PDB entry 6BSW | X-ray diffraction, 2.16 A resolution | chains A and B

[Chain A (and B)]
Name: Xyloglucan 6-xylosyltransferase 1
Source organism: Arabidopsis thaliana
Notes: EC 2.4.2.39; chain B of this document is another copy of the same molecule, construct and numbering; everything in this record applies to it too
UniProtKB: Q9LZJ3 (XXT1_ARATH); residues 116-453 here = UniProt positions 116-453
Chain sequence (338 residues; each row starts with the number of its first residue):
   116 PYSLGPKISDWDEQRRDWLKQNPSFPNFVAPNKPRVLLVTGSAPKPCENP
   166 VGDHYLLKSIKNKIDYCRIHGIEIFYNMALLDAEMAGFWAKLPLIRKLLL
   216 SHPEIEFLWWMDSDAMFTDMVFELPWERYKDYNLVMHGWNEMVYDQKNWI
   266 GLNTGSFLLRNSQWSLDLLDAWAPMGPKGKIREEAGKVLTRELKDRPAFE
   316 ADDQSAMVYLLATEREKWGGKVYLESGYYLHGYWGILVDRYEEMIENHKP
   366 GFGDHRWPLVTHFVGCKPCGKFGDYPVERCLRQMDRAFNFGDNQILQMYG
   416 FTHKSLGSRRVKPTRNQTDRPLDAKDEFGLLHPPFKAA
Not modelled in the structure: 453
Cystine bridges: Cys162-Cys384, Cys381-Cys395
Ion coordination: Mn2+: Asp227, Asp229, His377 (together with UDP)
Small-molecule neighbours: UDP (uridine-5'-diphosphate): Thr155, Gly156, Ser157, Ala158, Gly202, Phe203, Trp225, Asp227, Ser228, Asp229, His377, Phe378, Val379, Gly380, Lys382

[Chain A / chain B interface]
Residue-residue contacts (101):
  Leu119(A) with Gln432(B), hydrogen bond (backbone-side chain)
  Gly120(A) with Gln432(B)
  Pro121(A) with Gln432(B); Thr433(B); Asp434(B)
  Lys122(A) with Asp434(B)
  Ile123(A) with Asp434(B); Pro436(B)
  Trp126(A) with Pro436(B), hydrophobic; Leu437(B), hydrophobic
  Gln129(A) with Asp434(B); Arg435(B); Leu437(B)
  Trp133(A) with His447(B)
  Ser139(A) with Ala452(B)
  Phe140(A) with His447(B); Pro448(B); Lys451(B)
  Pro159(A) with His169(B), hydrogen bond (backbone-side chain); Arg424(B)
  Lys160(A) with His169(B); Arg424(B)
  Pro161(A) with His169(B)
  Pro165(A) with Pro165(B), hydrophobic
  Val166(A) with Pro161(B), hydrophobic
  Asp168(A) with Asp168(B); His169(B), salt bridge
  His169(A) with Pro159(B), hydrogen bond (side chain-backbone); Lys160(B); Pro161(B); Asp168(B), salt bridge
  Leu171(A) with Leu172(B), hydrophobic
  Leu172(A) with Leu171(B); Leu172(B); Ile175(B), hydrophobic; Tyr191(B); Met193(B), hydrophobic
  Ile175(A) with Leu172(B), hydrophobic; Ile179(B), hydrophobic
  Lys176(A) with Tyr191(B), hydrogen bond (side chain-backbone); Met193(B)
  Ile179(A) with Ile175(B), hydrophobic; Ile179(B), hydrophobic; Ile189(B)
  Arg183(A) with Glu188(B); Ile189(B), hydrogen bond (side chain-backbone); Phe190(B)
  Glu188(A) with Arg183(B); Lys451(B), salt bridge
  Ile189(A) with Ile179(B); Arg183(B), hydrogen bond (backbone-side chain)
  Phe190(A) with Arg183(B); Tyr414(B)
  Tyr191(A) with Leu172(B); Lys176(B), hydrogen bond (backbone-side chain)
  Met193(A) with Leu172(B), hydrophobic; Lys176(B)
  Leu195(A) with Val426(B)
  Leu196(A) with Phe416(B)
  Lys212(A) with Tyr414(B), hydrogen bond (side chain-backbone)
  Leu213(A) with Tyr414(B), hydrophobic
  Leu215(A) with Leu437(B)
  Ser216(A) with Tyr414(B); His447(B)
  His217(A) with Tyr414(B), hydrogen bond; Leu446(B)
  Pro218(A) with His447(B)
  Glu219(A) with His447(B), salt bridge
  Tyr414(A) with Phe190(B); Lys212(B), hydrogen bond (backbone-side chain); Leu213(B), hydrophobic; Ser216(B); His217(B), hydrogen bond
  Phe416(A) with Leu196(B)
  Arg424(A) with Lys160(B)
  Val426(A) with Leu195(B)
  Gln432(A) with Leu119(B), hydrogen bond (side chain-backbone); Gly120(B); Pro121(B)
  Thr433(A) with Pro121(B)
  Asp434(A) with Lys122(B); Ile123(B); Gln129(B), hydrogen bond (backbone-side chain)
  Arg435(A) with Gln129(B)
  Pro436(A) with Gln129(B)
  Leu437(A) with Trp126(B), hydrophobic; Gln129(B); Trp133(B), hydrophobic; Leu215(B); Pro218(B), hydrophobic
  Leu446(A) with Ser216(B); His217(B)
  His447(A) with Trp133(B); Phe140(B); Ser216(B); Pro218(B); Glu219(B), salt bridge
  Pro448(A) with Phe140(B)
  Lys451(A) with Phe140(B); Glu188(B), salt bridge
  Ala452(A) with Ser139(B)
Other interface residues (no listed pair), chain A (62 interface residues in all): Asp125, Leu152, Ser157, Lys173, Asp180, Ala194, Arg211, Phe403, Ile410, Leu411
Other interface residues (no listed pair), chain B (58 interface residues in all): Asp125, Ser157, Lys173, Ala194, Phe403, Ile410, Leu411

[In short]
Chain A and chain B form an interface of 62 and 58 residues respectively, with 13 hydrogen bonds and 6 salt
bridges. Polar contacts include Asp168(A)-His169(B), Glu188(A)-Lys451(B) and Glu219(A)-His447(B). Ligands of
chain A: UDP. The Mn2+ site is built by Asp227(A), Asp229(A) and His377(A).
Both chains are Xyloglucan 6-xylosyltransferase 1 (Arabidopsis thaliana). Entry 6BSW (Crystal structure of
Xyloglucan Xylosyltransferase 1 ternary form) was determined by X-ray diffraction together with 6BSV from the
same study.
